7XK4 - chains C and F of the 6 polymer chains in the assembly; structure by electron microscopy, 3.10 A resolution.

== Chain C ==
Name: Na(+)-translocating NADH-quinone reductase subunit C
Source organism: Vibrio cholerae O395
Notes: EC 7.2.1.1
Reference sequence: A5F5Y7 (NQRC_VIBC3); numbering as in UniProt (aligned over 1-257)
Amino-acid sequence (257 residues; numbered 1 to 257; the number before each row is that of its first residue):
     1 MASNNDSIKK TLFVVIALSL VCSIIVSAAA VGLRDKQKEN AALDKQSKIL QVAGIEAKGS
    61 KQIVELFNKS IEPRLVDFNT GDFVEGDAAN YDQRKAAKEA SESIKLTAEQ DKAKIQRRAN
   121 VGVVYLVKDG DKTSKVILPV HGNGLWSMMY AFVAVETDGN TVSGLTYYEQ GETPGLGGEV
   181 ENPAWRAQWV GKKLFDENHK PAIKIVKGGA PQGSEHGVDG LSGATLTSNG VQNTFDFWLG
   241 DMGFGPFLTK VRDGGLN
Not modelled in the structure: 1-5, 257
Covalent attachments: flavin mononucleotide (FMN) linked to Thr-225
Residues lining bound ligands: FMN (flavin mononucleotide): Leu-145, Trp-146, Glu-172, Thr-173, Leu-176, Gly-177, Lys-207, Gly-223, Ala-224, Leu-226, Thr-227
Swiss-Prot annotation at these positions:
  - modified residue: Thr-225 (FMN phosphoryl threonine)
  - mutagenesis: His-216 (H216L: Decrease in FMN binding), Thr-225 (T225L: Loss of FMN binding)

== Chain F ==
Name: Na(+)-translocating NADH-quinone reductase subunit F
Source organism: Vibrio cholerae O395
Notes: EC 7.2.1.1
Reference sequence: A5F5Y4 (NQRF_VIBC3); residue numbers follow UniProt; this construct covers 1-408
Amino-acid sequence (414 residues; each row starts with the number of its first residue):
     1 MSTIIFGVVM FTLIILALVL VILFAKSKLV PTGDITISIN GDPEKAIVTQ PGGKLLTALA
    61 GAGVFVSSAC GGGGSCGQCR VKIKSGGGDI LPTELDHISK GEAREGERLA CQVAVKADMD
   121 LELPEEIFGV KKWECTVISN DNKATFIKEL KLAIPDGESV PFRAGGYIQI EAPAHHVKYA
   181 DFDVPEKYRG DWDKFNLFRY ESKVDEPIIR AYSMANYPEE FGIIMLNVRI ATPPPNNPNV
   241 PPGQMSSYIW SLKAGDKCTI SGPFGEFFAK DTDAEMVFIG GGAGMAPMRS HIFDQLKRLK
   301 SKRKMSYWYG ARSKREMFYV EDFDGLAAEN DNFVWHCALS DPQPEDNWTG YTGFIHNVLY
   361 ENYLKDHEAP EDCEYYMCGP PMMNAAVINM LKNLGVEEEN ILLDDFGGHH HHHH
Not modelled in the structure: 409-414
Construct notes: expression tag (409-414)
Residues lining bound ligands:
  - FAD (flavin-adenine dinucleotide): Tyr-167, Arg-210, Ala-211, Tyr-212, Ser-213, Asn-227, Val-228, Arg-229, Ala-231, Thr-232, Pro-233, Pro-234, Val-240, Pro-241, Pro-242, Gly-243, Gln-244, Met-245, Ser-246, Ala-283, Phe-406, Gly-407
  - 2Fe-2S cluster (FES): Leu-56, Gly-71, Gly-72, Gly-73, Gly-74, Cys-76, Cys-79, Cys-111
Swiss-Prot annotation at these positions:
  - binding site ([2Fe-2S] cluster): Cys-70, Cys-76, Cys-79, Cys-111
  - mutagenesis: Cys-70 (C70A: Loss of the 2Fe-2S center, but does not affect flavin content. Exhibits very low NADH:quinone oxidoreductase activity), Cys-76 (C76A: Loss of the 2Fe-2S center, but does not affect flavin content. Exhibits very low NADH:quinone oxidoreductase activity), Cys-79 (C79A: Loss of the 2Fe-2S center, but does not affect flavin content. Exhibits very low NADH:quinone oxidoreductase activity), Cys-111 (C111A: Loss of the 2Fe-2S center, but does not affect flavin content. Exhibits very low NADH:quinone oxidoreductase activity), Arg-210 (R210L: Decreases flavin content, but does not affect the 2Fe-2S center. Exhibits very low NADH:quinone oxidoreductase activity), Tyr-212 (Y212L: Decreases flavin content, but does not affect the 2Fe-2S center. Exhibits very low NADH:quinone oxidoreductase activity), Ser-246 (S246A: Decreases flavin content, but does not affect the 2Fe-2S center. Exhibits very low NADH:quinone oxidoreductase activity)

== Interface between chain C and chain F ==
Contacting residue pairs (9; chain C residue first):
  Leu-12(C) with Leu-16(F), hydrophobic
  Val-15(C) with Ile-15(F), hydrophobic
  Ser-19(C) with Thr-12(F); Ile-15(F)
  Ser-23(C) with Val-8(F); Phe-11(F); Thr-12(F)
  Ser-27(C) with Ile-4(F)
  Val-31(C) with Thr-3(F)
Also at the interface, not in a pair above, chain C (11 interface residues in all): Ile-8, Thr-11, Leu-20, Cys-22, Ile-24
Also at the interface, not in a pair above, chain F (11 interface residues in all): Gly-7, Val-19, Leu-20, Leu-23

== Overview ==
Chain C and chain F each contribute 11 residues to their interface. Chain F binds 2Fe-2S cluster and
flavin-adenine dinucleotide. Flavin mononucleotide is covalently linked to Thr-225(C).
Here chain C is Na(+)-translocating NADH-quinone reductase subunit C and chain F is Na(+)-translocating
NADH-quinone reductase subunit F, both from Vibrio cholerae O395. Entry 7XK4 (Cryo-EM structure of Na+-pumping
NADH-ubiquinone oxidoreductase from Vibrio cholerae, state 2) was determined by electron microscopy, deposited
together with 7XK3, 7XK5, 7XK6 and 7XK7.
